PDB entry 8A5L | X-ray diffraction, 1.62 A resolution | chains A and B

[Chain A]
Molecule: E3 ubiquitin-protein ligase TRIM7
From: Homo sapiens
Notes: EC 2.3.2.27
UniProtKB: Q9C029 (TRIM7_HUMAN); residues 1-170 here correspond to UniProt positions 342-511 (UniProt number = residue number + 341)
Sequence (179 residues; row label = number of the first residue in the row; numbers below 1 keep their minus sign (Met-8 is residue -8)):
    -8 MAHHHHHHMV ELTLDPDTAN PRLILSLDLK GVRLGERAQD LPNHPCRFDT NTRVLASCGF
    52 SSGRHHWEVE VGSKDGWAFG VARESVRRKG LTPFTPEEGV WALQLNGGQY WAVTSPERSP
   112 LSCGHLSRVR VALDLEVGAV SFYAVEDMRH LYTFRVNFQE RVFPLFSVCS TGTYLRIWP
Not modelled in the structure: -8 to -3
Sequence notes: initiating methionine (-8); expression tag (-7 to 0)
Small-molecule neighbours: d(-)-tartaric acid (TAR): Pro36, Val77, Arg78, Arg79, Lys80
What the authors report for this chain:
  - mutagenesis - R44A: abolished binding to GYG1
  - mutagenesis - R44A: unchanged signaling in response to NF-kappaB
  - mutagenesis - R44A: abolished localization to GYG1

[Chain B]
Molecule: 2BC peptide TIEALFQ
Sequence (7 residues; row label = number of the first residue in the row):
     1 TIEALFQ
Not modelled in the structure: 1-2

[Interface between chain A and chain B]
Pairs across the interface (19; chain A residue first):
  Thr41(A) - Phe6(B)
  Asn42(A) - Phe6(B)
  Asn42(A) - Gln7(B)
  Thr43(A) - Phe6(B)  hydrogen bond (backbone-backbone)
  Arg44(A) - Gln7(B)  hydrogen bond (side chain-backbone)
  Gly67(A) - Gln7(B)  hydrogen bond (backbone-side chain)
  Trp68(A) - Gln7(B)
  Ala69(A) - Gln7(B)
  Leu82(A) - Leu5(B)
  Leu82(A) - Phe6(B)  hydrophobic
  Phe85(A) - Gln7(B)
  Gln95(A) - Ala4(B)
  Gln95(A) - Gln7(B)  hydrogen bond
  Asn97(A) - Ala4(B)
  Ser158(A) - Gln7(B)  hydrogen bond (side chain-backbone)
  Val159(A) - Gln7(B)
  Cys160(A) - Glu3(B)
  Cys160(A) - Ala4(B)  hydrophobic
  Cys160(A) - Gln7(B)
Interface residues without a listed pair, chain A (15 interface residues in all): Arg13
From the paper, about this interface:
  - pairs named by the authors: Asn42(A)-Gln7(B) (hydrogen bond), Thr43(A)-Phe6(B), Arg44(A)-Gln7(B) (hydrogen bond), Gly67(A)-Gln7(B) (hydrogen bond), Gln95(A)-Gln7(B) (hydrogen bond), Ser158(A)-Gln7(B) (hydrogen bond)
  - hot spots on chain A (mutagenesis) - N42A, Q95A: abolished binding to all tested peptides
  - hot spots on chain A (mutagenesis) - T43A: decreased binding to all tested peptides
  - hot spots on chain A (mutagenesis) - L82A: abolished binding to the three peptide ligands

[Summary]
15 residues of chain A face 5 of chain B across their interface, with 5 hydrogen bonds. Polar pairs include
Arg44(A)-Gln7(B), Gly67(A)-Gln7(B) and Gln95(A)-Gln7(B). The authors report hydrogen bonds between Asn42(A)
and Gln7(B), Arg44(A) and Gln7(B) and Gly67(A) and Gln7(B) among others; a contact between Thr43(A) and
Phe6(B). The paper reports that N42A and Q95A of chain A abolish binding to all tested peptides; R44A of chain
A abolishes binding to GYG1; 5 substitutions were tested in all.
Chain A is E3 ubiquitin-protein ligase TRIM7 (Homo sapiens) and chain B is 2BC peptide TIEALFQ; the structure,
TRIM7 PRYSPRY in complex with a 2BC peptide TIEALFQ, was determined by X-ray diffraction, deposited together
with 8A5M and 8A8X.
